PDB entry 2G6Y | X-ray diffraction, 1.60 A resolution | chains A and D of the 4 polymer chains in the assembly

== Chain A (and D) ==
Name: green fluorescent protein 2
Source organism: Pontellina plumata
Notes: chain D of this document is another copy of the same molecule, construct and numbering; everything in this record applies to it too
Amino-acid sequence (217 residues; each row starts with the number of its first residue; note: 2 numbers in that range are skipped by the numbering (no residue carries them; nothing is unmodelled there)):
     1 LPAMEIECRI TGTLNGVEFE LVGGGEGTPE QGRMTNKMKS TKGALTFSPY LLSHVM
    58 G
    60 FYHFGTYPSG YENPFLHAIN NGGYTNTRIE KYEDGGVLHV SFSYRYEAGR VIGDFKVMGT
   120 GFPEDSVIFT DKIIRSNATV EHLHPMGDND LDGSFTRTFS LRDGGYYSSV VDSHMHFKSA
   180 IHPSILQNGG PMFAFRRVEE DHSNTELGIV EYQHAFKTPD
Unresolved in the structure: 1-2, 219 (chain D: 1-2)
Construct notes: cloning artifact (1); engineered mutation E5 (Lys in 33243028), M117 (Val in 33243028), D149 (Val in 33243028), D151 (Val in 33243028), T155 (Ala in 33243028), S168 (Phe in 33243028), D200 (Leu in 33243028), D219 (Ile in 33243028); chromophore (58, 58, 58)
Modified residues: G58 ({(4Z)-2-(aminomethyl)-4-[(4-hydroxyphenyl)methylidene]-5-oxo-4,5-dihydro-1H-imidazol-1-yl}acetic acid; CR2)
Covalent attachments: covalent link M56-G58; covalent link G58-F60
Reported in the primary citation:
  - catalytic residues: E89 (proposed by the authors, not directly observed)
  - mutagenesis - V197L: unchanged stability

== Chain A / chain D interface ==
Contacting residue pairs (20):
  N15(A) - H175(D)
  T86(A) - T119(D)
  K90(A) - K90(D)
  V96(A) - I88(D)  hydrophobic
  V96(A) - H173(D)
  H98(A) - H98(D)
  H98(A) - M117(D)
  S100(A) - M117(D)
  M117(A) - T86(D)
  M117(A) - H98(D)
  M117(A) - S100(D)  hydrogen bond
  T119(A) - T86(D)
  T119(A) - H173(D)  hydrogen bond
  G120(A) - M145(D)
  G120(A) - H173(D)
  E123(A) - G146(D)
  H173(A) - G94(D)
  H173(A) - V96(D)
  H173(A) - T119(D)  hydrogen bond
  H173(A) - G120(D)
Other interface residues (no listed pair), chain A (17 interface residues in all): I88, G94, F121, P122, M145, H175
Other interface residues (no listed pair), chain D (17 interface residues in all): N15, F121, P122

== Overview ==
The chain A/chain D interface involves 17 residues from each chain, with 3 hydrogen bonds. Polar pairs include
M117(A)-S100(D) and T119(A)-H173(D). The paper reports the catalytic residue E89(A); V197L of chain A leaves
stability unchanged.
Chain A and chain D are both green fluorescent protein 2 (Pontellina plumata); the structure, Crystal
structure of the novel green fluorescent protein from marine copepod Pontellina plumata, was determined by
X-ray diffraction, deposited together with 2G6X.
